9MT6 - chains B and C of the 9 polymer chains in the assembly; structure by electron microscopy, 3.00 A resolution.

# Chain B
Protein: Junv GP1
Organism: Mammarenavirus juninense
UniProt: P26313 (GLYC_JUNIN); numbering as in UniProt (aligned over 59-251)
Sequence (193 residues; each row starts with the number of its first residue):
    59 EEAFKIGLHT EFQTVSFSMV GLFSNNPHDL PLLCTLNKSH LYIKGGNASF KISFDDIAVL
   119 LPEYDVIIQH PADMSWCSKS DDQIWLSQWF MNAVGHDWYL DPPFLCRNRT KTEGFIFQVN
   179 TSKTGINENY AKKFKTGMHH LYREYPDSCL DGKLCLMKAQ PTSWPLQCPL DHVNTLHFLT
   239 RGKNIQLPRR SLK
Disordered / not traced: 59, 248-251
Curated features (UniProtKB/Swiss-Prot):
  - region: Leu250, Lys251 (Fusion)
  - site: Lys251 (Cleavage)
  - glycosylation (N-linked (GlcNAc...) asparagine): Asn95, Asn105, Asn166, Asn178
Disulfide bonds: Cys92-Cys226, Cys135-Cys164, Cys207-Cys213
Glycans and other covalent adducts: N-acetylglucosamine (NAG) linked to Asn166, Asn178

# Chain C
Protein: Junv GP2
Organism: Mammarenavirus juninense
UniProt: P26313 (GLYC_JUNIN); numbering as in UniProt (aligned over 252-485)
Sequence (234 residues; row label = number of the first residue in the row):
   252 AFFSWSLTDS SGKDTPGGYC LEEWMLVAAK MKCFGNTAVA KCNLNHDSEF CDMLRLFDYN
   312 KNAIKTLNDE TKKQVNLMGQ TINALISDNL LMKNKIRELM SVPYCNYTKF WYVNHTLSGQ
   372 HSLPRCWLIK NNSYLNISDF RNDWILESDF LISEMLSKEY SDRQGKTPLT LVDICFWSTV
   432 FFTASLFLHL VGIPTHRHIR GEACPLPHRL NSLGGCRCGK YPNLKKPTVW RRGH
Disordered / not traced: 252-268, 319-330
Curated features (UniProtKB/Swiss-Prot):
  - binding site (Zn(2+)): His447, His449, Cys455, His459, Cys467, Cys469, His485
  - glycosylation (N-linked (GlcNAc...) asparagine): Asn357, Asn365, Asn382, Asn387
Disulfide bonds: Cys271-Cys284, Cys293-Cys302, Cys356-Cys377
Glycans and other covalent adducts: N-acetylglucosamine (NAG) linked to Asn357, Asn365, Asn382
Metal / ion sites: Zn2+ site 1: His447, His449, Cys455, His485; Zn2+ site 2: His459, Cys467, Cys469 (shared with 1 residue of chain G)

# Interface between chain B and chain C
Contacting residue pairs - 85 pairs, chain B then chain C:
  Phe62(B) with Ile388(C), hydrophobic; Trp395(C), hydrophobic
  Ile64(B) with Val364(C), hydrophobic; Trp395(C), hydrophobic; Ser399(C)
  His67(B) with Asn365(C); His366(C); Thr367(C), hydrogen bond (backbone-side chain); Leu368(C)
  Thr68(B) with Val364(C); Asn365(C); His366(C); Ser399(C), hydrogen bond; Ile403(C)
  Glu69(B) with Tyr363(C); Val364(C); Asn365(C), hydrogen bond (backbone-backbone); Thr367(C)
  Phe70(B) with Trp362(C), hydrophobic; Tyr363(C); Phe391(C), hydrophobic; Trp395(C)
  Gln71(B) with Trp362(C); Tyr363(C), hydrogen bond (backbone-backbone); Asn365(C), hydrogen bond
  Thr72(B) with Phe361(C); Trp362(C); Tyr363(C); Trp378(C)
  Val73(B) with Leu277(C), hydrophobic; Lys283(C); Phe285(C), hydrophobic; Phe301(C), hydrophobic; Lys360(C); Phe361(C), hydrogen bond (backbone-backbone); Tyr363(C)
  Ser74(B) with Leu277(C); Val278(C), hydrogen bond (backbone-backbone); Thr359(C), hydrogen bond (side chain-backbone)
  Phe75(B) with Leu272(C), hydrophobic; Met276(C); Val278(C); Phe301(C), hydrophobic; Met304(C), hydrophobic; Phe308(C), hydrophobic; Thr359(C), hydrogen bond (backbone-backbone); Phe361(C), hydrophobic
  Ser76(B) with Trp275(C); Met276(C), hydrogen bond (backbone-backbone); Leu277(C); Val278(C); Phe308(C)
  Met77(B) with Tyr358(C)
  Gly79(B) with Trp275(C)
  Leu80(B) with Phe308(C), hydrophobic; Asn311(C)
  Asn83(B) with Trp275(C); Asn311(C), hydrogen bond (backbone-side chain); Ile315(C)
  Asn84(B) with Asn311(C)
  Pro85(B) with Asn311(C)
  His197(B) with Lys346(C), hydrogen bond (backbone-side chain); Leu350(C)
  His198(B) with Met343(C), hydrogen bond; Lys346(C)
  Arg201(B) with Lys346(C); Tyr355(C), hydrogen bond; Asn357(C); Asn383(C)
  Glu202(B) with Glu349(C); Tyr355(C); Asn383(C)
  His230(B) with Met304(C), hydrogen bond; Asn357(C); Tyr358(C)
  Val231(B) with Leu342(C), hydrophobic; Asn357(C)
  Leu234(B) with Leu342(C), hydrophobic
  His235(B) with Leu342(C); Lys346(C)
  Leu237(B) with Gln331(C); Ile333(C), hydrophobic
  Thr238(B) with Asn334(C), hydrogen bond; Asp339(C)
  Lys241(B) with Gln331(C)
Also at the interface, not in a pair above, chain B (31 interface residues in all): Glu60, Tyr200
Also at the interface, not in a pair above, chain C (47 interface residues in all): Leu305, Leu307, Ala314, Ile337, Pro375, Ile380

# Overview
31 residues of chain B face 47 of chain C across their interface; the contacts include 16 hydrogen bonds.
Polar contacts include His67(B)-Thr367(C), Thr68(B)-Ser399(C) and Gln71(B)-Asn365(C). Covalently linked
N-acetylglucosamine: at Asn166(B) and Asn178(B). Covalently linked N-acetylglucosamine: at Asn357(C),
Asn365(C) and Asn382(C).
Chain B is Junv GP1 and chain C is Junv GP2, both from Mammarenavirus juninense; the structure, Structure of
the Junin virus glycoprotein complex, was determined by electron microscopy.
